9N36 - chains B and E of the 5 polymer chains in the assembly; structure by electron microscopy, 2.72 A resolution.

# Chain B (and E)
Name: Phosphoprotein
From: human respiratory syncytial virus
Notes: chain E of this document is another copy of the same molecule, construct and numbering; everything in this record applies to it too
Reference sequence: P03421 (PHOSP_HRSVA); residue numbers follow UniProt; this construct covers 1-241
Sequence (256 residues; each row starts with the number of its first residue):
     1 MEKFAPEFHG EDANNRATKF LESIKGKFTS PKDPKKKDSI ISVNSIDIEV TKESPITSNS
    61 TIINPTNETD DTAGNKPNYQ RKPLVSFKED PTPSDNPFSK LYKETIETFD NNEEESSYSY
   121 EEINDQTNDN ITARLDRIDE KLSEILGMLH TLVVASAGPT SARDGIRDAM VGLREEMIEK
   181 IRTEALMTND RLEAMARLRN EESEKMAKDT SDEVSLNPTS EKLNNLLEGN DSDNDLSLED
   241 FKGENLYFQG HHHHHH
Not modelled in the structure: 1-130, 229-256 (chain E: 1-130, 158-173, 200-256)
Construct notes: variant Val-171 (Ile in P03421); expression tag (242-256)
Swiss-Prot annotation at these positions:
  - region: Met-1 to Ser-30 (Binding to monomeric RNA-free nucleoprotein), Ser-39 to Thr-57 (Important for viral particle assembly), Arg-81 to Phe-87 (Binding to host phosphatase PP1), Asp-90 to Asp-110 (Binding to protein M2-1), Leu-216 to Ser-232 (Binding to RNA-directed RNA polymerase L), Ser-232 to Phe-241 (Binding to the N-RNA complex)
  - site: Thr-108 (Interaction with protein M2-1)
  - modified residue: Thr-108 (Phosphothreonine), Ser-116 (Phosphoserine), Ser-117 (Phosphoserine), Ser-119 (Phosphoserine), Ser-232 (Phosphoserine), Ser-237 (Phosphoserine)
  - natural variant: Val-171 (I171V: this construct carries the variant)
  - mutagenesis: Phe-87 (F87A: Almost complete loss of viral transcription. Complete loss of interaction with host phosphatase PP1), Phe-98 (F98A: Complete loss of interaction with protein M2-1. Almost complete loss of viral transcription and loss of localization of protein M2-1 in inclusion bodies), Leu-101 (L101A: Complete loss of interaction with protein M2-1. Almost complete loss of viral transcription and loss of localization of protein M2-1 in inclusion bodies), Tyr-102 (Y102A: Complete loss of interaction with protein M2-1. Almost complete loss of viral transcription and loss of localization of protein M2-1 in inclusion bodies), Thr-105 (T105A/D: Complete loss of interaction with protein M2-1. Almost complete loss of viral transcription and loss of localization of protein M2-1 in inclusion bodies), Ile-106 (I106A: Complete loss of interaction with protein M2-1. Almost complete loss of viral transcription and loss of localization of protein M2-1 in inclusion bodies), Thr-108 (T108D: Loss of interaction with protein M2-1 and loss of localization of protein M2-1 in inclusion bodies), Phe-109 (F109A: Complete loss of interaction with protein M2-1. Almost complete loss of viral transcription and loss of localization of protein M2-1 in inclusion bodies), Ser-116 to Ser-119 (60% loss of transcription inhibition by M2-2), Gly-172 (G172S: Almost complete loss of interaction with the nucleoprotein), Glu-176 (E176G: Complete loss of interaction with the nucleoprotein), Asp-233 (D233A: Complete loss of interaction with the N-RNA complex; when associated with A-239), 4 further mutagenesis entries in UniProt

# Chain B / chain E interface
Pairs across the interface - 18 pairs, chain B then chain E:
  Arg-134(B) / Ile-131(E)  hydrogen bond (side chain-backbone)
  Arg-134(B) / Thr-132(E)  hydrogen bond
  Arg-134(B) / Asp-136(E)  salt bridge
  Leu-135(B) / Leu-135(E)  hydrophobic
  Ile-138(B) / Leu-135(E)  hydrophobic
  Ile-138(B) / Ile-138(E)  hydrophobic
  Lys-141(B) / Asp-139(E)  salt bridge
  Lys-141(B) / Leu-142(E)
  Lys-141(B) / Ser-143(E)
  Leu-142(B) / Leu-142(E)  hydrophobic
  Ile-145(B) / Leu-142(E)  hydrophobic
  Ile-145(B) / Ile-145(E)  hydrophobic
  Ile-145(B) / Leu-146(E)  hydrophobic
  Met-148(B) / Leu-146(E)  hydrophobic
  Met-148(B) / Leu-149(E)  hydrophobic
  Met-148(B) / His-150(E)
  Leu-152(B) / Val-153(E)  hydrophobic
  Val-171(B) / Ser-156(E)  hydrogen bond (backbone-side chain)
Other interface residues (no listed pair), chain B (17 interface residues in all): Ile-131, Arg-137, Glu-144, Leu-149, Met-170, Gly-172, Glu-176, Lys-180

# Summary
The interface between chain B and chain E involves 17 residues on one side and 14 on the other, with 3
hydrogen bonds and 2 salt bridges. Polar pairs include Arg-134(B)/Asp-136(E), Lys-141(B)/Asp-139(E) and
Arg-134(B)/Ile-131(E). UniProt lists 19 mutagenesis sites on chain B.
Both chains are Phosphoprotein (human respiratory syncytial virus). Entry 9N36 (CryoEM structure Of
Respiratory Syncytial Virus Polymerase with novel non-nucleoside inhibitor compound 22) was determined by
electron microscopy.
